PDB entry 6B45 | electron microscopy, 3.50 A resolution | chains C and D of the 10 polymer chains in the assembly

Chain C (and D):
Protein: CRISPR-associated protein Csy3
Organism: Pseudomonas aeruginosa (strain UCBPP-PA14)
Notes: chain D of this document is another copy of the same molecule, construct and numbering; everything in this record applies to it too
Reference sequence: Q02MM1 (CSY3_PSEAB); residue numbers follow UniProt; this construct covers 1-342
Sequence (344 residues; numbered -1 to 342; the number before each row is that of its first residue; numbers below 1 keep their minus sign (Met-1 is residue -1)):
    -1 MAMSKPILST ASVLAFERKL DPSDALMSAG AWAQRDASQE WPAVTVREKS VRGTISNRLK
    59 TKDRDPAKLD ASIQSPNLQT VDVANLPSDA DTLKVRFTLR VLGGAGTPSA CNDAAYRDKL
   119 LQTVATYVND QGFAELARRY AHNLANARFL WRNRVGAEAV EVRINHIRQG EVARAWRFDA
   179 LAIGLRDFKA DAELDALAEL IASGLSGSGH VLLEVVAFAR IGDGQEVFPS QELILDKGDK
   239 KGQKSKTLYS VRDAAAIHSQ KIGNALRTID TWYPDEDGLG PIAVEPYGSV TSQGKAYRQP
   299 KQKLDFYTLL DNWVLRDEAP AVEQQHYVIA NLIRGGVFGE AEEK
Unresolved in the structure: -1 to 5, 49-76, 232-243, 339-342 (chain D: -1 to 5, 339-342)
Construct notes: initiating methionine (-1); expression tag (0)

Interface between chain C and chain D:
Residue-residue contacts - 61 pairs, chain C then chain D:
  Glu15(C) - Arg150(D)
  Arg16(C) - Arg150(D)  hydrogen bond (backbone-side chain)
  Asp19(C) - Gln223(D)  hydrogen bond
  Asp19(C) - Glu224(D)
  Ser21(C) - Gly222(D)  hydrogen bond (side chain-backbone)
  Asp22(C) - Arg45(D)  salt bridge
  Asp22(C) - Asn83(D)
  Thr96(C) - Asp221(D)
  Thr96(C) - Gln223(D)
  Arg98(C) - Ile219(D)  hydrogen bond (side chain-backbone)
  Arg98(C) - Gln223(D)
  Leu100(C) - Val153(D)  hydrophobic
  Leu100(C) - Gly154(D)
  Ser107(C) - Ser290(D)
  Ala108(C) - Ser290(D)
  Cys109(C) - Gln291(D)
  Asn110(C) - Gln291(D)
  Asn110(C) - Gly292(D)
  Asn110(C) - Lys293(D)
  Arg166(C) - Glu156(D)
  His208(C) - Glu156(D)
  Val209(C) - Glu156(D)
  Glu230(C) - Lys47(D)
  Glu230(C) - Ser48(D)  hydrogen bond
  Leu231(C) - Ser48(D)  hydrogen bond (backbone-side chain)
  Leu231(C) - Leu76(D)  hydrophobic
  Leu231(C) - Gln77(D)
  Leu231(C) - Thr78(D)
  Leu231(C) - Lys238(D)
  Tyr247(C) - Lys47(D)
  His256(C) - Lys47(D)
  His256(C) - Ser48(D)  hydrogen bond (side chain-backbone)
  Gln258(C) - Lys47(D)  hydrogen bond
  Gln258(C) - Ser48(D)  hydrogen bond (side chain-backbone)
  Gln258(C) - Val49(D)
  Tyr285(C) - Asn55(D)
  Tyr285(C) - Leu57(D)
  Tyr285(C) - Thr59(D)
  Tyr285(C) - Leu67(D)  hydrophobic
  Val288(C) - Ile71(D)
  Thr289(C) - Arg50(D)
  Thr289(C) - Ile71(D)
  Gly292(C) - Asp68(D)
  Gly292(C) - Ile71(D)
  Gly292(C) - Gln72(D)  hydrogen bond (backbone-side chain)
  Lys293(C) - Asp68(D)
  Ala294(C) - Asp68(D)  hydrogen bond (backbone-side chain)
  Gln297(C) - Arg62(D)
  Pro298(C) - Lys60(D)
  Pro298(C) - Asp61(D)
  Lys299(C) - Lys60(D)
  Lys299(C) - Asp61(D)
  Lys299(C) - Arg62(D)
  Gln300(C) - Lys60(D)
  Tyr305(C) - Ser54(D)  hydrogen bond (side chain-backbone)
  Tyr305(C) - Asn55(D)
  Tyr305(C) - Arg56(D)
  Thr306(C) - Lys60(D)
  Arg332(C) - Ser54(D)  hydrogen bond
  Val335(C) - Asn55(D)
  Gly337(C) - Arg56(D)  hydrogen bond (backbone-side chain)
Also at the interface, not in a pair above, chain C (48 interface residues in all): Pro20, Leu24, Asp111, Ala112, Gly168, Leu210, Gln229, Val249, Ser257, Glu283, Ser287, Lys301, Phe336
Also at the interface, not in a pair above, chain D (41 interface residues in all): Glu46, Pro64, Ser86, Arg218, Gly220, Lys239

In short:
The interface between chain C and chain D involves 48 residues on one side and 41 on the other; the contacts
include 14 hydrogen bonds and 1 salt bridge. Polar contacts include Asp22(C)-Arg45(D), Arg16(C)-Arg150(D) and
Asp19(C)-Gln223(D).
Both chains are CRISPR-associated protein Csy3 (Pseudomonas aeruginosa (strain UCBPP-PA14)). Entry 6B45
(Cryo-EM structure of Type I-F CRISPR crRNA-guided Csy surveillance complex) was determined by electron
microscopy together with 6B44, 6B46, 6B47 and 6B48 from the same study.
